2UPJ - chains A and B; structure by X-ray diffraction, 3.00 A resolution.

# Chain A (and B)
Name: HIV-1 protease
From: Human immunodeficiency virus 1
Notes: EC 3.4.23.16; chain B of this document is another copy of the same molecule, construct and numbering; everything in this record applies to it too
UniProt: P03367 (POL_HV1BR); residues 1-99 here correspond to UniProt positions 69-167 (UniProt number = residue number + 68)
Chain sequence (99 residues; row label = number of the first residue in the row):
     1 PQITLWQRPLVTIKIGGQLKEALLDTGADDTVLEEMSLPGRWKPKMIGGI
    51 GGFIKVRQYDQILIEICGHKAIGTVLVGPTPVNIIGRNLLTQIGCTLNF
Ligand contacts: U02 ([2-(3-{[6-(1-benzyl-propyl)-4-hydroxy-2-oxo-2H-pyran-3-yl]-cyclopropyl-methyl}-phenylcarbamoyl)-ethyl]-carbamic acid tert-butyl ester): Asp25, Gly27, Ala28, Asp29, Asp30, Val32, Ile47, Gly48, Gly49, Ile50, Val82, Ile84

# How chain A and chain B interact
Contacting residue pairs - 98 pairs, chain A then chain B:
  Pro1(A) with Leu97(B); Asn98(B); Phe99(B), hydrogen bond (backbone-backbone)
  Gln2(A) with Thr96(B); Leu97(B); Asn98(B)
  Ile3(A) with Thr96(B); Leu97(B), hydrogen bond (backbone-backbone); Phe99(B), hydrophobic
  Thr4(A) with Thr96(B)
  Leu5(A) with Arg87(B), hydrogen bond (backbone-side chain); Thr91(B); Cys95(B)
  Trp6(A) with Arg87(B), hydrogen bond (backbone-side chain); Thr91(B)
  Gln7(A) with Arg87(B), hydrogen bond (backbone-side chain)
  Arg8(A) with Asp29(B), salt bridge; Arg87(B)
  Pro9(A) with Thr26(B); Arg87(B)
  Leu23(A) with Gly27(B)
  Leu24(A) with Thr26(B), hydrogen bond (backbone-side chain); Gly27(B); Leu97(B), hydrophobic; Phe99(B), hydrophobic
  Asp25(A) with Asp25(B); Thr26(B); Gly27(B)
  Thr26(A) with Leu5(B); Pro9(B); Leu24(B), hydrogen bond (side chain-backbone); Asp25(B); Thr26(B), hydrogen bond (backbone-side chain)
  Gly27(A) with Leu23(B); Leu24(B); Asp25(B)
  Asp29(A) with Arg8(B), salt bridge
  Gly48(A) with Ile50(B)
  Gly49(A) with Ile50(B); Pro81(B)
  Ile50(A) with Ile47(B), hydrophobic; Gly49(B); Ile50(B), hydrogen bond (backbone-backbone); Gly51(B), hydrogen bond (backbone-backbone); Gly52(B); Ile54(B), hydrophobic; Thr80(B); Pro81(B)
  Gly51(A) with Gly51(B); Gly52(B); Ile54(B)
  Gly52(A) with Gly51(B)
  Ile54(A) with Ile50(B)
  His69(A) with Phe99(B)
  Thr80(A) with Ile50(B)
  Pro81(A) with Gly49(B); Ile50(B)
  Ile84(A) with Ile50(B), hydrophobic
  Arg87(A) with Leu5(B), hydrogen bond (side chain-backbone); Trp6(B), hydrogen bond (side chain-backbone); Gln7(B); Arg8(B); Pro9(B)
  Leu90(A) with Leu5(B), hydrophobic
  Thr91(A) with Leu5(B); Trp6(B)
  Gln92(A) with Trp6(B)
  Ile93(A) with Phe99(B)
  Gly94(A) with Asn98(B); Phe99(B)
  Cys95(A) with Leu5(B); Leu97(B), hydrophobic; Asn98(B), hydrogen bond (side chain-backbone); Phe99(B), hydrophobic
  Thr96(A) with Gln2(B); Ile3(B); Thr4(B); Thr96(B); Leu97(B); Asn98(B), hydrogen bond (backbone-backbone)
  Leu97(A) with Gln2(B); Ile3(B), hydrogen bond (backbone-backbone); Leu24(B), hydrophobic; Cys95(B), hydrophobic; Thr96(B)
  Asn98(A) with Pro1(B); Gln2(B), hydrogen bond; Gly94(B); Cys95(B); Thr96(B), hydrogen bond (backbone-backbone); Asn98(B), hydrogen bond
  Phe99(A) with Pro1(B), hydrogen bond (backbone-backbone); Ile3(B), hydrophobic; Leu24(B), hydrophobic; His69(B); Ile93(B); Gly94(B); Cys95(B), hydrophobic
Also at the interface, not in a pair above, chain A (38 interface residues in all): Phe53, Cys67
Also at the interface, not in a pair above, chain B (36 interface residues in all): Cys67, Ile84, Leu90

# Overview
38 residues of chain A face 36 of chain B across their interface; the contacts include 19 hydrogen bonds and 2
salt bridges. Polar contacts include Arg8(A)-Asp29(B), Leu5(A)-Arg87(B) and Trp6(A)-Arg87(B). Chain A binds
compound U02.
Chain A and chain B are both HIV-1 protease (Human immunodeficiency virus 1); the structure, HIV-1 protease
complex with U100313 ([3-[[3-[cyclopropyl [4-hydroxy-2OXO-6-[1-(phenylmethyl)propyl]-2H-pyran-3-yl]
methyl]phenyl]amino]-3-oxo-propyl]carbamic acid tert-butyl ester), was determined by X-ray diffraction (same
publication as 1UPJ, 3UPJ and 4UPJ).
